PDB entry 5FJB | electron microscopy, 9.00 A resolution (very low resolution: no residue pairs are listed; an interface is given only as per-side residue counts) | chains A and C of the 3 polymer chains in the assembly

Chain A:
Molecule: Gag polyprotein
Organism: Human immunodeficiency virus 1
UniProt: P03347 (GAG_HV1B1); residues 1-218 here correspond to UniProt positions 133-350 (UniProt number = residue number + 132)
Chain sequence (218 residues; each row starts with the number of its first residue):
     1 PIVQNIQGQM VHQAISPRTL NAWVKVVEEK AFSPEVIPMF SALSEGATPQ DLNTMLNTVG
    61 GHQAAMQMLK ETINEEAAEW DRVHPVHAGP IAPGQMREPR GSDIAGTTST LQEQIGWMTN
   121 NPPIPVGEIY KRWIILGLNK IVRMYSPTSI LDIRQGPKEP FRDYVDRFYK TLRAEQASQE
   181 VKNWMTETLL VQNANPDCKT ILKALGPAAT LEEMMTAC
Cystine bridges: Cys-198/Cys-218
UniProt features mapped onto this chain:
  - region: Asn-57 to Gln-95 (Interaction with host PPIA/CYPA and NUP153), Pro-85 to Pro-93 (PPIA/CYPA-binding loop)
  - modified residue: Ser-16 (Phosphoserine)

Chain C:
Molecule: Peptidyl-prolyl cis-trans isomerase A
Organism: Homo sapiens
Notes: EC 5.2.1.8
UniProt: P62937 (PPIA_HUMAN); residues 1-164 here correspond to UniProt positions 2-165 (UniProt number = residue number + 1)
Chain sequence (164 residues; numbered 1 to 164; the number before each row is that of its first residue):
     1 VNPTVFFDIA VDGEPLGRVS FELFADKVPK TAENFRALST GEKGFGYKGS CFHRIIPGFM
    61 CQGGDFTRHN GTGGKSIYGE KFEDENFILK HTGPGILSMA NAGPNTNGSQ FFICTAKTEW
   121 LDGKHVVFGK VKEGMNIVEA MERFGSRNGK TSKKITIADC GQLE
UniProt features mapped onto this chain:
  - modified residue: Val-1 (N-acetylvaline), Lys-27 (N6-acetyllysine), Lys-43 (N6-acetyllysine), Lys-75 (N6-acetyllysine), Ser-76 (Phosphoserine), Lys-81 (N6-acetyllysine), Thr-92 (Phosphothreonine), Lys-124 (N6-acetyllysine), Lys-130 (N6-acetyllysine), Lys-132 (N6-acetyllysine)
  - glycosylation: Asn-107 (N-linked (GlcNAc...) asparagine)
  - cross-link (Glycyl lysine isopeptide (Lys-Gly)): Lys-27 (interchain with G-Cter in SUMO2), Lys-81 (interchain with G-Cter in SUMO2)

Interface between chain A and chain C:
At this resolution (9 A) residue pairs are not listed: 9 residues of chain A and 18 of chain C lie at the interface.
Interface features reported in the paper:
  - interface residues, chain A: Ala-88(A), Gly-89(A), Pro-90(A) (from molecular simulation)

Overview:
9 residues of chain A and 18 residues of chain C are in contact. The paper reports interface residues
Ala-88(A), Gly-89(A) and Pro-90(A).
Here chain A is Gag polyprotein (Human immunodeficiency virus 1) and chain C is Peptidyl-prolyl cis-trans
isomerase A (Homo sapiens). Entry 5FJB (Cyclophilin A Stabilize HIV-1 Capsid through a Novel Non- canonical
Binding Site) was determined by electron microscopy.
